PDB entry 4A3D | X-ray diffraction, 3.40 A resolution | chains A and B of the 15 polymer chains in the assembly

== Chain A ==
Name: DNA-directed RNA polymerase II subunit RPB1
Source organism: Saccharomyces cerevisiae
Notes: EC 2.7.7.6
UniProtKB: P04050 (RPB1_YEAST); numbering as in UniProt (aligned over 1-1732)
Sequence (1732 residues; numbered 1 to 1732; the number before each row is that of its first residue):
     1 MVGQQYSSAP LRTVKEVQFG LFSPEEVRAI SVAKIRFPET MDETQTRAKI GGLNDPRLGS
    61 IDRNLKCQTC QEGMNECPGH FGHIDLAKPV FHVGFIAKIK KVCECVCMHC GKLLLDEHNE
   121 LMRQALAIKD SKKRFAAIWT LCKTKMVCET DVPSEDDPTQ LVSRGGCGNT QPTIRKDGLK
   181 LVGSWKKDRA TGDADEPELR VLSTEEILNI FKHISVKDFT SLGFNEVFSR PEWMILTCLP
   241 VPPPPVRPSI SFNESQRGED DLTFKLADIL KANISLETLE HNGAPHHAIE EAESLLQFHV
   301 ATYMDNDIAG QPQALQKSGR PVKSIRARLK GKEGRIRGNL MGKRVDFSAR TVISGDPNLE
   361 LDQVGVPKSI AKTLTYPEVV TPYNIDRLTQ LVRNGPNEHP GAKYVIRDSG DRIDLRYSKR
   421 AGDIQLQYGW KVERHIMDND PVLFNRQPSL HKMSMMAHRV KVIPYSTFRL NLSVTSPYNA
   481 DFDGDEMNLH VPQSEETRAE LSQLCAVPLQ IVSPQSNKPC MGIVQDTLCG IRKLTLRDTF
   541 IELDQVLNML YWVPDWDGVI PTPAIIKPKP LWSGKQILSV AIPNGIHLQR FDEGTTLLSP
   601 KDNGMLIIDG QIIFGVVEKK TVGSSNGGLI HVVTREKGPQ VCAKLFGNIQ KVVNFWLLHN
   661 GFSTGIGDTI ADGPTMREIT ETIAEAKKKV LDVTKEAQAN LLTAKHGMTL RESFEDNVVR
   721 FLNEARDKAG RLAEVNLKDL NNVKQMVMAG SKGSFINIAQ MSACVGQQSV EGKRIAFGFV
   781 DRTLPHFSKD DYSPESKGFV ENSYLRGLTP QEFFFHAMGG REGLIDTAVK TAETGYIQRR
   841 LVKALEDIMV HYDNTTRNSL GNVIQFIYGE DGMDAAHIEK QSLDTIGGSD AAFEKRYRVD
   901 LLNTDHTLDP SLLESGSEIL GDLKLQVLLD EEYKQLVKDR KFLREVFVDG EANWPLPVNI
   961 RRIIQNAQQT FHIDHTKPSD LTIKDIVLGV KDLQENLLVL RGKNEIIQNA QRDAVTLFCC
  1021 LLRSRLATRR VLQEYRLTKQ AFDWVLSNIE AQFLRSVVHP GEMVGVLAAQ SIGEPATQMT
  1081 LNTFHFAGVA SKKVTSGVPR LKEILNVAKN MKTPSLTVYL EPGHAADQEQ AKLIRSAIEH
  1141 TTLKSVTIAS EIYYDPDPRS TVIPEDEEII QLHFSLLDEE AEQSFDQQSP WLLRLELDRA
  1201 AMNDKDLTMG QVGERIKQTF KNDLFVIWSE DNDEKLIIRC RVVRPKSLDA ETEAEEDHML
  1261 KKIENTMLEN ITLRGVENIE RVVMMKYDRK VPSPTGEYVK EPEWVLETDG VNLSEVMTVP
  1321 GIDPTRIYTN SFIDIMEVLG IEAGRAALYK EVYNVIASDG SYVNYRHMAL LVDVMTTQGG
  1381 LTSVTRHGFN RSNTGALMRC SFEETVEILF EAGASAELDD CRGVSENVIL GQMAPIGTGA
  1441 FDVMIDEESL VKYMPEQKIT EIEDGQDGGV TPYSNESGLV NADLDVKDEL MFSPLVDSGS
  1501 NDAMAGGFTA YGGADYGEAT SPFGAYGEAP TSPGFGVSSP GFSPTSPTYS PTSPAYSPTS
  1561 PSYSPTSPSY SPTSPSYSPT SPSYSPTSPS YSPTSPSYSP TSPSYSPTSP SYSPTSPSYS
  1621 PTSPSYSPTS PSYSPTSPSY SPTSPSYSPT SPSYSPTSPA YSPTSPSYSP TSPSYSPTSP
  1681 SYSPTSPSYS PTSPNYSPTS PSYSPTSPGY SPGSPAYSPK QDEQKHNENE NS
Not modelled in the structure: 1-2, 1081-1091, 1177-1186, 1244-1253, 1456-1732
Bound ions: Zn2+ site 1: Cys67, Cys70, Cys77, His80; Zn2+ site 2: Cys107, Cys110, Cys148, Cys167; Mg2+: Asp481, Asp483, Asp485 (shared with 1 residue of chain P)
What the authors report for this chain:
  - mutagenesis - Q1078N, Q1078S: abolished growth (citing earlier work)

== Chain B ==
Name: DNA-directed RNA polymerase II subunit RPB2
Source organism: Saccharomyces cerevisiae
Notes: EC 2.7.7.6
UniProtKB: P08518 (RPB2_YEAST); residue numbers follow UniProt; this construct covers 1-1224
Sequence (1224 residues; row label = number of the first residue in the row):
     1 MSDLANSEKY YDEDPYGFED ESAPITAEDS WAVISAFFRE KGLVSQQLDS FNQFVDYTLQ
    61 DIICEDSTLI LEQLAQHTTE SDNISRKYEI SFGKIYVTKP MVNESDGVTH ALYPQEARLR
   121 NLTYSSGLFV DVKKRTYEAI DVPGRELKYE LIAEESEDDS ESGKVFIGRL PIMLRSKNCY
   181 LSEATESDLY KLKECPFDMG GYFIINGSEK VLIAQERSAG NIVQVFKKAA PSPISHVAEI
   241 RSALEKGSRF ISTLQVKLYG REGSSARTIK ATLPYIKQDI PIVIIFRALG IIPDGEILEH
   301 ICYDVNDWQM LEMLKPCVED GFVIQDRETA LDFIGRRGTA LGIKKEKRIQ YAKDILQKEF
   361 LPHITQLEGF ESRKAFFLGY MINRLLLCAL DRKDQDDRDH FGKKRLDLAG PLLAQLFKTL
   421 FKKLTKDIFR YMQRTVEEAH DFNMKLAINA KTITSGLKYA LATGNWGEQK KAMSSRAGVS
   481 QVLNRYTYSS TLSHLRRTNT PIGRDGKLAK PRQLHNTHWG LVCPAETPEG QACGLVKNLS
   541 LMSCISVGTD PMPIITFLSE WGMEPLEDYV PHQSPDATRV FVNGVWHGVH RNPARLMETL
   601 RTLRRKGDIN PEVSMIRDIR EKELKIFTDA GRVYRPLFIV EDDESLGHKE LKVRKGHIAK
   661 LMATEYQDIE GGFEDVEEYT WSSLLNEGLV EYIDAEEEES ILIAMQPEDL EPAEANEEND
   721 LDVDPAKRIR VSHHATTFTH CEIHPSMILG VAASIIPFPD HNQSPRNTYQ SAMGKQAMGV
   781 FLTNYNVRMD TMANILYYPQ KPLGTTRAME YLKFRELPAG QNAIVAIACY SGYNQEDSMI
   841 MNQSSIDRGL FRSLFFRSYM DQEKKYGMSI TETFEKPQRT NTLRMKHGTY DKLDDDGLIA
   901 PGVRVSGEDV IIGKTTPISP DEEELGQRTA YHSKRDASTP LRSTENGIVD QVLVTTNQDG
   961 LKFVKVRVRT TKIPQIGDKF ASRHGQKGTI GITYRREDMP FTAEGIVPDL IINPHAIPSR
  1021 MTVAHLIECL LSKVAALSGN EGDASPFTDI TVEGISKLLR EHGYQSRGFE VMYNGHTGKK
  1081 LMAQIFFGPT YYQRLRHMVD DKIHARARGP MQVLTRQPVE GRSRDGGLRF GEMERDCMIA
  1141 HGAASFLKER LMEASDAFRV HICGICGLMT VIAKLNHNQF ECKGCDNKID IYQIHIPYAA
  1201 KLLFQELMAM NITPRLYTDR SRDF
Not modelled in the structure: 1-19, 71-89, 135-163, 438-445, 503-508, 669-677, 716-721, 920-932
Bound ions: Zn2+: Cys1163, Cys1166, Cys1182, Cys1185

== Interface between chain A and chain B ==
Residue-residue contacts - 463 pairs, chain A then chain B:
  Gln4(A) with Phe1158(B); Arg1159(B), hydrogen bond (side chain-backbone)
  Gln5(A) with Arg1159(B), hydrogen bond (backbone-side chain); Leu1175(B)
  Tyr6(A) with Leu1175(B)
  Ser7(A) with Arg1159(B); His1161(B), hydrogen bond; Phe1180(B); Gln1193(B)
  Ser8(A) with Asn1178(B), hydrogen bond; Phe1180(B)
  Ala9(A) with His1161(B); Gln1193(B)
  Pro10(A) with Ile1191(B); Tyr1192(B); Gln1193(B), hydrogen bond (backbone-backbone)
  Leu11(A) with Gln1193(B); Ile1194(B), hydrophobic; His1195(B)
  Arg12(A) with Tyr1192(B); Gln1193(B), hydrogen bond (backbone-backbone); Ile1194(B); Thr1218(B), hydrogen bond
  Thr13(A) with Thr1218(B)
  Val14(A) with Ile1194(B), hydrophobic; Leu1216(B), hydrophobic; Tyr1217(B)
  Lys15(A) with Tyr1217(B), hydrogen bond (backbone-backbone); Thr1218(B), hydrogen bond (side chain-backbone); Asp1219(B); Arg1220(B), hydrogen bond (backbone-side chain)
  Glu16(A) with Arg1215(B); Leu1216(B); Tyr1217(B), hydrogen bond (backbone-backbone); Asp1219(B); Arg1220(B); Ser1221(B), hydrogen bond (side chain-backbone); Arg1222(B)
  Val17(A) with Pro1214(B); Arg1215(B); Leu1216(B), hydrophobic
  Gln18(A) with Thr1213(B); Arg1215(B), hydrogen bond (backbone-backbone); Tyr1217(B)
  Phe19(A) with Thr1213(B)
  Gly20(A) with Ile1212(B); Thr1213(B), hydrogen bond (backbone-backbone)
  Leu21(A) with Asn1211(B); Thr1213(B)
  Phe22(A) with Leu1168(B), hydrophobic; Met1208(B); Asn1211(B), hydrogen bond (backbone-backbone); Thr1213(B)
  Glu26(A) with Cys1166(B); Leu1168(B); Arg1215(B), salt bridge
  Ala29(A) with Lys1183(B); Gly1184(B)
  Ile30(A) with Thr1170(B); Lys1183(B), hydrogen bond (backbone-side chain); Met1208(B), hydrophobic
  Thr69(A) with Ile1172(B); Lys1174(B), hydrogen bond (backbone-side chain)
  Cys70(A) with Ile1172(B), hydrophobic
  Gln71(A) with Lys1174(B)
  Glu72(A) with Ala1173(B); Lys1174(B); Leu1175(B), hydrogen bond (side chain-backbone)
  Met74(A) with Arg1116(B), hydrogen bond (backbone-side chain)
  Asn75(A) with Arg1116(B), hydrogen bond
  Glu76(A) with Phe1158(B); Arg1159(B), salt bridge; Leu1175(B)
  Pro78(A) with Val1160(B), hydrophobic; Lys1201(B)
  Gly79(A) with Lys1201(B); Gln1205(B)
  Phe81(A) with Gln1205(B); Met1208(B), hydrophobic; Ala1209(B)
  His92(A) with Met1210(B), hydrogen bond (side chain-backbone); Asn1211(B)
  Phe95(A) with Ile1212(B), hydrophobic
  Phe228(A) with Arg1215(B)
  Trp233(A) with Asn1211(B), hydrogen bond (backbone-side chain)
  Leu236(A) with Asn1211(B)
  Pro240(A) with Met1208(B); Ala1209(B); Asn1211(B)
  Pro242(A) with Ala1209(B), hydrophobic
  Pro243(A) with Gln1205(B)
  Pro245(A) with Leu1114(B); Tyr1198(B); Lys1201(B)
  Val246(A) with Leu1114(B); Leu1202(B), hydrophobic; Gln1205(B); Glu1206(B)
  Pro248(A) with Leu1114(B)
  Asn253(A) with Arg884(B), hydrogen bond (backbone-side chain); Arg935(B)
  Glu254(A) with Ile918(B); Arg935(B)
  Ser255(A) with Ile918(B); Arg935(B)
  Tyr303(A) with Ala1209(B)
  Met304(A) with Met1210(B), hydrophobic
  Lys317(A) with Lys471(B)
  Ser318(A) with Lys470(B); Lys471(B)
  Gly319(A) with Lys471(B)
  Ile325(A) with Ala1209(B), hydrophobic; Met1210(B), hydrophobic
  Arg328(A) with Glu1206(B), salt bridge
  Leu329(A) with Leu1203(B), hydrophobic; Glu1206(B); Met1210(B), hydrophobic
  Arg335(A) with Leu1114(B); Thr1115(B); Leu1202(B); Leu1203(B); Glu1206(B), salt bridge
  Ile336(A) with Leu1203(B), hydrophobic
  Arg337(A) with Arg1129(B), hydrogen bond (backbone-side chain); Glu1132(B), salt bridge
  Gly338(A) with Arg1129(B), hydrogen bond (backbone-side chain)
  Asn339(A) with Thr1115(B); Gln1117(B), hydrogen bond (backbone-side chain); Asp1156(B); Ala1199(B)
  Leu340(A) with Pro1197(B), hydrophobic; Ala1199(B), hydrophobic; Ala1200(B)
  Met341(A) with Glu1132(B); Arg1135(B)
  Gly342(A) with Arg1129(B); Phe1130(B); Gly1131(B)
  Lys343(A) with Gln1117(B); Leu1128(B); Arg1129(B); Phe1130(B), hydrogen bond (backbone-backbone); Leu1151(B), hydrogen bond (side chain-backbone); Ser1155(B); Asp1156(B); Pro1197(B)
  Arg344(A) with Gln1117(B); Pro1118(B); Val1119(B); Glu1120(B), salt bridge; Gly1121(B); Gly1127(B), hydrogen bond (side chain-backbone); Leu1128(B); Ser1155(B), hydrogen bond (backbone-side chain)
  Val345(A) with Pro1118(B); Gly1127(B); Leu1128(B), hydrogen bond (backbone-backbone); Phe1130(B), hydrophobic; Arg1150(B); Ala1154(B); Ser1155(B)
  Asp346(A) with Arg1106(B), salt bridge; Arg1108(B); Gly1109(B); Met1111(B); Pro1118(B); Arg1150(B), hydrogen bond (backbone-side chain); Ala1154(B), hydrogen bond (backbone-backbone)
  Phe347(A) with Arg1106(B), hydrogen bond (backbone-backbone); Ala1107(B); Arg1150(B)
  Ser348(A) with Ala1105(B); Arg1106(B), hydrogen bond (backbone-backbone); Gly1127(B); Leu1128(B), hydrogen bond (side chain-backbone)
  Ala349(A) with His1104(B); Ala1105(B), hydrophobic; Leu1128(B)
  Arg350(A) with Ile1103(B); His1104(B), hydrogen bond (backbone-backbone); Leu1128(B)
  Thr351(A) with Val1099(B); Ile1103(B)
  Val352(A) with Gly977(B); Val1099(B), hydrophobic; Lys1102(B)
  Ser354(A) with Ile976(B)
  Asp356(A) with Tyr833(B), hydrogen bond
  Pro357(A) with Ser831(B); Gly832(B); Tyr833(B)
  Asn358(A) with Tyr833(B), hydrogen bond
  Ser369(A) with Ile1103(B)
  Ile370(A) with Ile1103(B), hydrophobic; Ala1105(B), hydrophobic
  Thr373(A) with Ala1105(B); Ala1107(B)
  Leu374(A) with Arg1106(B)
  Tyr404(A) with Arg1108(B)
  Arg412(A) with Arg1108(B)
  Glu433(A) with Arg1108(B), salt bridge
  Leu443(A) with Met1138(B), hydrophobic
  Asn445(A) with Glu1134(B)
  Gln447(A) with Arg1129(B); Glu1134(B)
  Pro448(A) with Met1133(B); Glu1134(B)
  Ser449(A) with Met1133(B); Glu1134(B), hydrogen bond; Cys1137(B)
  Leu450(A) with Met1133(B), hydrophobic
  His451(A) with Cys1137(B), hydrogen bond (backbone-side chain)
  Lys452(A) with Ala1140(B); His1141(B), hydrogen bond (backbone-side chain)
  Met455(A) with Phe1130(B), hydrophobic; Glu1134(B); Cys1137(B), hydrophobic; His1141(B), hydrogen bond (backbone-side chain)
  Tyr465(A) with Ile976(B), hydrophobic
  Ser466(A) with Gln975(B), hydrogen bond; Val1099(B); Asp1100(B), hydrogen bond; Ile1103(B)
  Thr467(A) with Ile976(B); Gly977(B); Val1099(B)
  Arg469(A) with Tyr833(B); Ile976(B); Gly991(B), hydrogen bond (side chain-backbone)
  Leu472(A) with Gln835(B); Glu836(B)
  Thr475(A) with Glu836(B)
  Asp481(A) with Glu836(B)
  Phe482(A) with Gln835(B); Glu836(B), hydrogen bond (backbone-backbone); Asp837(B); Ser838(B); Thr989(B), hydrogen bond (backbone-side chain)
  Asp483(A) with Asp837(B); Lys979(B); Lys987(B), salt bridge
  Gly484(A) with Thr989(B)
  Glu486(A) with Lys1102(B), salt bridge
  Asn488(A) with Leu1128(B)
  His490(A) with Phe1130(B); Arg1150(B), hydrogen bond
  Val491(A) with Arg1150(B), hydrogen bond (backbone-side chain)
  Pro492(A) with Glu1149(B)
  Gln493(A) with Glu1149(B), hydrogen bond (backbone-side chain)
  Ser494(A) with Glu1149(B), hydrogen bond (backbone-side chain)
  Glu496(A) with Ser1145(B)
  Thr497(A) with Phe1146(B); Glu1149(B), hydrogen bond
  Glu500(A) with Ala1143(B); Ala1144(B), hydrogen bond (side chain-backbone); Ser1145(B), hydrogen bond (side chain-backbone); Phe1146(B), hydrogen bond (side chain-backbone)
  Leu501(A) with Phe1146(B), hydrophobic
  Leu504(A) with His1141(B); Gly1142(B)
  Cys505(A) with Met1138(B), hydrophobic; His1141(B)
  Gln510(A) with His1141(B)
  Val524(A) with Gln835(B); Glu836(B)
  Gln525(A) with Gln835(B); Glu836(B), hydrogen bond (side chain-backbone); His1015(B)
  Asp526(A) with Cys829(B), hydrogen bond; Gly832(B); Asn834(B); Gln835(B), hydrogen bond (backbone-side chain); Asn1013(B), hydrogen bond; His1015(B), salt bridge
  Cys529(A) with His1015(B)
  Leu657(A) with Cys829(B), hydrophobic
  Leu658(A) with Tyr830(B); Ser831(B); Asn1074(B), hydrogen bond (backbone-side chain); His1076(B); Leu1081(B)
  His659(A) with Asn1074(B), hydrogen bond; Thr1077(B); Leu1081(B)
  Asn660(A) with Leu1081(B); Met1082(B), hydrogen bond (backbone-backbone); Ala1083(B), hydrogen bond (backbone-backbone)
  Gly661(A) with Leu1081(B); Ala1083(B)
  Phe662(A) with Ala828(B); Cys829(B), hydrogen bond (backbone-backbone); Pro1014(B); Ala1083(B)
  Ser663(A) with Ile827(B), hydrogen bond (side chain-backbone); Pro1014(B); Gln1084(B); Ile1085(B); Phe1086(B), hydrogen bond (side chain-backbone)
  Thr664(A) with Ile827(B); Pro1014(B); Leu1026(B); Phe1086(B)
  Gly665(A) with Leu1026(B); Phe1069(B); Phe1086(B)
  Ile666(A) with Leu1026(B), hydrophobic; Leu1030(B), hydrophobic; Arg1067(B); Phe1086(B), hydrophobic
  Asp668(A) with Phe1069(B)
  Ile670(A) with Arg1067(B)
  Met746(A) with Pro1014(B); His1015(B); Pro1018(B), hydrophobic
  Ser751(A) with His1015(B), hydrogen bond
  Lys752(A) with His1015(B); Ser1019(B); Arg1020(B)
  Asn757(A) with Pro1018(B), hydrogen bond (side chain-backbone); Ser1019(B), hydrogen bond (side chain-backbone); Met1021(B), hydrogen bond
  Gln760(A) with Met1021(B)
  Met761(A) with Pro1018(B); Met1021(B), hydrophobic; Val1023(B), hydrophobic
  Val770(A) with Gln513(B)
  Glu771(A) with Lys510(B), salt bridge; Gln513(B)
  Ala776(A) with Asn516(B), hydrogen bond (backbone-side chain)
  Gly778(A) with Asp397(B); His400(B); His515(B); Asn516(B)
  Phe779(A) with Asn516(B); Thr517(B); Glu698(B); Glu699(B)
  Val780(A) with Glu699(B), hydrogen bond (backbone-side chain)
  Asp781(A) with Arg620(B), salt bridge
  Arg782(A) with Glu698(B), hydrogen bond (side chain-backbone); Glu699(B), hydrogen bond (side chain-backbone); Ile701(B), hydrogen bond (side chain-backbone)
  Thr783(A) with Asn516(B), hydrogen bond (backbone-side chain)
  Pro785(A) with Glu698(B); Ile701(B); Leu702(B); Ile703(B), hydrogen bond (backbone-backbone)
  His786(A) with Trp519(B); Ile703(B); Met705(B); Glu742(B), salt bridge
  Phe787(A) with Leu702(B)
  Lys789(A) with Arg620(B)
  Glu795(A) with Val731(B)
  Glu801(A) with Ile729(B)
  Asn802(A) with Arg728(B); Ile729(B), hydrogen bond (side chain-backbone)
  Tyr804(A) with His761(B), hydrogen bond (backbone-side chain); Asn762(B); Gln763(B); Met1021(B), hydrophobic; Val1023(B), hydrophobic
  Leu805(A) with His761(B), hydrogen bond (backbone-side chain); Val1023(B), hydrophobic; Val1052(B)
  Arg806(A) with Pro725(B), hydrogen bond (side chain-backbone); Ala726(B); Lys727(B), hydrogen bond (side chain-backbone); Arg728(B); Ile729(B); His761(B)
  Gly807(A) with Arg728(B); Asp760(B); His761(B)
  Leu808(A) with Arg728(B), hydrogen bond (backbone-side chain); Asp760(B), hydrogen bond (backbone-backbone); Phe1047(B)
  Thr809(A) with Ile729(B); Phe1047(B)
  Pro810(A) with Trp519(B); Met705(B), hydrophobic; Pro745(B), hydrophobic; Phe1047(B), hydrophobic
  Gln811(A) with Met705(B); Val731(B)
  Phe813(A) with Ile748(B), hydrophobic; Leu749(B), hydrophobic; Pro759(B); Asn767(B); Phe1047(B), hydrophobic
  Phe814(A) with Leu514(B), hydrophobic; His515(B); Asn516(B); Trp519(B), hydrophobic
  His816(A) with Gln763(B); Ser764(B), hydrogen bond (side chain-backbone)
  Ala817(A) with Leu514(B); Pro524(B), hydrophobic; Ser764(B)
  Met818(A) with Leu514(B); Asn516(B)
  Gly820(A) with Ser764(B)
  Arg821(A) with Arg512(B), hydrogen bond (side chain-backbone); Gln513(B); Leu514(B); Pro524(B), hydrogen bond (side chain-backbone); Thr527(B)
  Leu824(A) with Pro765(B), hydrophobic; Thr768(B); Tyr769(B)
  Ile825(A) with Arg512(B); Gln513(B); Cys533(B), hydrophobic
  Ala828(A) with Gly530(B)
  Gln838(A) with Met1133(B)
  Arg839(A) with Glu1132(B), salt bridge
  Val842(A) with Asp1136(B)
  Lys843(A) with Glu1132(B), salt bridge; Arg1135(B)
  Glu846(A) with Arg1135(B), salt bridge
  Glu1062(A) with Ala1140(B)
  Met1063(A) with Ile1139(B)
  Val1066(A) with Asp1136(B); Ile1139(B), hydrophobic; Ala1140(B), hydrophobic
  Gln1070(A) with Asp1136(B); Cys1137(B); Ala1140(B)
  Lys1144(A) with Glu262(B), salt bridge
  Asn1265(A) with Gly263(B); Ser265(B)
  Glu1269(A) with Gly263(B)
  Val1406(A) with Met1210(B), hydrophobic
  Leu1409(A) with Leu1207(B), hydrophobic; Ile1212(B)
  Phe1410(A) with Met1210(B), hydrophobic; Ile1212(B), hydrophobic
  Leu1418(A) with Arg1222(B), hydrogen bond (backbone-side chain)
  Asp1420(A) with Arg1220(B), hydrogen bond (backbone-side chain); Arg1222(B), salt bridge
  Arg1422(A) with Asp1223(B), hydrogen bond (side chain-backbone); Phe1224(B), hydrogen bond (side chain-backbone)
  Val1424(A) with Ile1139(B), hydrophobic
  Val1428(A) with Leu1151(B), hydrophobic
  Ile1429(A) with Pro1197(B); Ala1200(B)
  Leu1430(A) with His1195(B); Ile1196(B); Pro1197(B)
  Gly1431(A) with Lys1148(B); Met1152(B); Pro1197(B)
  Gln1432(A) with Lys1148(B)
  Met1433(A) with Ala1144(B), hydrophobic; Ser1145(B)
  Ala1434(A) with Ala1144(B)
  Ile1436(A) with Ile1139(B), hydrophobic; Gly1142(B); Ala1144(B)
  Thr1438(A) with Gly1142(B), hydrogen bond (backbone-backbone); Ala1144(B); Ser1145(B)
  Gly1439(A) with Ala1144(B)
Also at the interface, not in a pair above, chain A (230 interface residues in all): Val27, Val32, Cys77, His80, Leu239, Arg326, Ile353, Gly355, Pro367, Thr375, Thr527, Asn654, Gly667, Thr669, Thr680, Asn742, Val743, Gly753, Ile775, Leu784, Ser788, Asp790, Glu822, His1258, Ser1401, Gly1413, Cys1421, Ser1425, Gly1437
Also at the interface, not in a pair above, chain B (205 interface residues in all): Ser264, Glu319, His518, Cys523, Gln531, Gly534, Arg635, Ala695, Ser700, Arg730, Gly988, Ile990, Ile1017, Ile1027, Lys1080, Val1113, Leu1147, Asn1176, Phe1204

== In short ==
230 residues of chain A and 205 residues of chain B are in contact, with 93 hydrogen bonds and 19 salt
bridges. Polar pairs include Glu26(A)-Arg1215(B), Glu76(A)-Arg1159(B) and Arg328(A)-Glu1206(B). Cys67(A),
Cys70(A), Cys77(A) and His80(A) coordinate Zn2+ site 1. The paper reports that Q1078N and Q1078S of chain A
abolish growth.
Here chain A is DNA-directed RNA polymerase II subunit RPB1 and chain B is DNA-directed RNA polymerase II
subunit RPB2, both from Saccharomyces cerevisiae. Entry 4A3D (RNA Polymerase II initial transcribing complex
with a 6nt DNA-RNA hybrid) was determined by X-ray diffraction (same publication as 4A3B, 4A3C, 4A3E, 4A3F,
4A3G, 4A3I and 4 further entries).
